1F8M - chains A and C of the 4 polymer chains in the assembly; structure by X-ray diffraction, 1.80 A resolution.

== Chain A (and C) ==
Name: Isocitrate lyase
Source organism: Mycobacterium tuberculosis H37Rv
Notes: EC 4.1.3.1; chain C of this document is another copy of the same molecule, construct and numbering; everything in this record applies to it too
UniProtKB: P0A5H3 (ACEA_MYCTU); residue numbers follow UniProt; this construct covers 2-428
Amino-acid sequence (429 residues; each row starts with the number of its first residue; numbering starts at 0):
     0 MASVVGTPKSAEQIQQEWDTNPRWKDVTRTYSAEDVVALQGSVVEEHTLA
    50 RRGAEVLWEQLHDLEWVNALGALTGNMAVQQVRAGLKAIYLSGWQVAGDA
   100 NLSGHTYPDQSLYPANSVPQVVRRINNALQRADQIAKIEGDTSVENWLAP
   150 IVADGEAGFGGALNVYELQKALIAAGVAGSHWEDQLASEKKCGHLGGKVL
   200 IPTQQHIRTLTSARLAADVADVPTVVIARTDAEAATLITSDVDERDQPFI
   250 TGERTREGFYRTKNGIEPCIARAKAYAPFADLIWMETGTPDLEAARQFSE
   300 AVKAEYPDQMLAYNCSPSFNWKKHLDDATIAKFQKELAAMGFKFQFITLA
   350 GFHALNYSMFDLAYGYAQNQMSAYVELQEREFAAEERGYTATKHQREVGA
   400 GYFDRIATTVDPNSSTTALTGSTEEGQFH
Unresolved in the structure: 0, 428
Sequence notes: insertion (1)
Covalent attachments: pyruvic acid (PYR) linked to C191

== How chain A and chain C interact ==
Residue-residue contacts (30; chain A residue first):
  L101(A) - N115(C)  hydrogen bond (backbone-side chain)
  H104(A) - K169(C)
  Y106(A) - E166(C)  hydrogen bond
  Q109(A) - L162(C)
  S110(A) - N163(C)
  L111(A) - L162(C)  hydrophobic
  L111(A) - N163(C)
  P113(A) - N115(C)
  N115(A) - L101(C)
  N115(A) - P113(C)
  G159(A) - S187(C)
  G160(A) - S187(C)
  L162(A) - Q109(C)
  L162(A) - L111(C)  hydrophobic
  N163(A) - S110(C)
  N163(A) - L111(C)
  E166(A) - Y106(C)  hydrogen bond
  K169(A) - H104(C)
  S187(A) - G159(C)
  S187(A) - G160(C)
  R207(A) - E256(C)
  D240(A) - R253(C)  salt bridge
  V241(A) - R255(C)
  V241(A) - E256(C)
  V241(A) - G257(C)
  R255(A) - V241(C)
  E256(A) - R207(C)
  E256(A) - V241(C)
  G257(A) - V241(C)
  Y259(A) - Y259(C)  hydrogen bond
Interface residues without a listed pair, chain A (27 interface residues in all): A114, E188, S239, R253, T254
Interface residues without a listed pair, chain C (27 interface residues in all): S102, E188, S239, D240, T254

== Overview ==
The chain A/chain C interface involves 27 residues from each chain; the contacts include 4 hydrogen bonds and
1 salt bridge. Among the polar pairs are D240(A)-R253(C), L101(A)-N115(C) and Y106(A)-E166(C).
Both chains are Isocitrate lyase (Mycobacterium tuberculosis H37Rv). Entry 1F8M (Crystal structure of
3-bromopyruvate modified isocitrate lyase (icl) from mycobacterium tuberculosis) was determined by X-ray
diffraction together with 1F8I and 1F61 from the same study.
